Entry 6SCT (electron microscopy, 4.69 A resolution (low resolution: residue-level contacts below are approximate; hydrogen-bond / salt-bridge calls are withheld)); this record covers chains C and H of the 15 polymer chains in the assembly.

# Chain C (and H)
Name: Clathrin heavy chain
Source organism: Sus scrofa
Notes: chain H of this document is another copy of the same molecule, construct and numbering; everything in this record applies to it too
UniProt: C0MHR2 (C0MHR2_PIG); residue numbers follow UniProt; this construct covers 1-1675
Chain sequence (1675 residues; numbered 1 to 1675; the number before each row is that of its first residue):
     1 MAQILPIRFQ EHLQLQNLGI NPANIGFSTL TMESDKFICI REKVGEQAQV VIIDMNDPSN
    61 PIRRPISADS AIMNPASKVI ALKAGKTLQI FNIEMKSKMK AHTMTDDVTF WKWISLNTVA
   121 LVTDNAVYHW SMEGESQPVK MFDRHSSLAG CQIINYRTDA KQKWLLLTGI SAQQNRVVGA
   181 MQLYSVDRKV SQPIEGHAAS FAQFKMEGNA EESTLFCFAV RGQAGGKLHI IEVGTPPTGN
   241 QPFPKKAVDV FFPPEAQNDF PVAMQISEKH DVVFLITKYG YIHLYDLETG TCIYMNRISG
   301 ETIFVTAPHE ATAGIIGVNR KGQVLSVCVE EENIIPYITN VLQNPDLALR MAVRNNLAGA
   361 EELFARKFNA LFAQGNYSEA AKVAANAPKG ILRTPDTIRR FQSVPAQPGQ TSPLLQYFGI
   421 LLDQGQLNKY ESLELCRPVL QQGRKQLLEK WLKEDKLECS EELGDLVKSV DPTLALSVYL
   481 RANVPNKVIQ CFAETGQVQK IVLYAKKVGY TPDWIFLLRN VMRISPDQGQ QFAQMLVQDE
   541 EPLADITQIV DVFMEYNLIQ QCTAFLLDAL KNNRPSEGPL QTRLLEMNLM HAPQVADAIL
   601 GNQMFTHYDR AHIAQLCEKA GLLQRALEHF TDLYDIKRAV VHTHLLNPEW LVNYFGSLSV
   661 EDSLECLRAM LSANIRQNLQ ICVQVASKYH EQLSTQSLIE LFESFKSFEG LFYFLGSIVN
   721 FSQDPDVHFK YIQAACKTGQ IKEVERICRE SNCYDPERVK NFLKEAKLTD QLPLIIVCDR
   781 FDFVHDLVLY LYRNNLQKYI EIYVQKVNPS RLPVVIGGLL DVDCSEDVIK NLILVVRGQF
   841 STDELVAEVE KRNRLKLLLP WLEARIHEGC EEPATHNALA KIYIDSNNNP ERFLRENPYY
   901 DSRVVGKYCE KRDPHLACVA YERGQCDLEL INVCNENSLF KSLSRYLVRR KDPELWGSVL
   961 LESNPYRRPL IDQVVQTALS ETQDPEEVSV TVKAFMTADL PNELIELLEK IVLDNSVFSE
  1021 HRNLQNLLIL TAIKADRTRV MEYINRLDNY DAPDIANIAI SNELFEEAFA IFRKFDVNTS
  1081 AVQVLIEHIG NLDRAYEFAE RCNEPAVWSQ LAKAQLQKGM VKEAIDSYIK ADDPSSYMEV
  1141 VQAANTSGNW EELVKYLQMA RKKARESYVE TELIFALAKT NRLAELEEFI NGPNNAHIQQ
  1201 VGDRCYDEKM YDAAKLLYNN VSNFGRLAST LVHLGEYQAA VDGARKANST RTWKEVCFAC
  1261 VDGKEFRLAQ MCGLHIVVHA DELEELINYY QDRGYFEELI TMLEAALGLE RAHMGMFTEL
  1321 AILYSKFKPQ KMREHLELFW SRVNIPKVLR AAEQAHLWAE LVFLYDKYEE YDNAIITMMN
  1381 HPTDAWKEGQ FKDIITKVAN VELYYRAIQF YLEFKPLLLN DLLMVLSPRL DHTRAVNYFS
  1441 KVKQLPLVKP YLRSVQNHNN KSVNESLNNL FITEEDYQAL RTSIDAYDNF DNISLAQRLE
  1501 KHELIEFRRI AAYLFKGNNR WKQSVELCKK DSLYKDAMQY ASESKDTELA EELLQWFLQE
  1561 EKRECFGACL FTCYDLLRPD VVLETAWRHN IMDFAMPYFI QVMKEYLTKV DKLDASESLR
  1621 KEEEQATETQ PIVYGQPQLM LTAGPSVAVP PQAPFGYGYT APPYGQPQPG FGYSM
Not modelled in the structure: 1-634, 1076-1675
Reported in the primary citation:
  - disease-associated variants - P890L (citing earlier work)

# Interface between chain C and chain H
Pairs across the interface - 5 pairs, chain C then chain H:
  K742(C) - V641(H)
  E743(C) - V641(H)
  I802(C) - D635(H)
  K806(C) - D635(H)
  K806(C) - R638(H)
Also at the interface, not in a pair above, chain H (4 interface residues in all): I636

# Overview
The chain C/chain H interface involves 4 residues from each chain.
Chain C and chain H are both Clathrin heavy chain (Sus scrofa); the structure, Cryo-EM structure of the
consensus triskelion hub of the clathrin coat complex, was determined by electron microscopy.
